Entry 6ZJO (X-ray diffraction, 2.01 A resolution); this record covers chains A and B.

Chain A (and B):
Protein: Small ribosomal subunit biogenesis GTPase RsgA
Organism: Staphylococcus aureus subsp. aureus
Notes: EC 3.6.1.-; chain B of this document is another copy of the same molecule, construct and numbering; everything in this record applies to it too
Reference sequence: A0A4V5LHH4 (A0A4V5LHH4_STAAU); residues 1-291 here = UniProt positions 1-291
Amino-acid sequence (311 residues; each row starts with the number of its first residue; numbers below 1 keep their minus sign (Met-19 is residue -19)):
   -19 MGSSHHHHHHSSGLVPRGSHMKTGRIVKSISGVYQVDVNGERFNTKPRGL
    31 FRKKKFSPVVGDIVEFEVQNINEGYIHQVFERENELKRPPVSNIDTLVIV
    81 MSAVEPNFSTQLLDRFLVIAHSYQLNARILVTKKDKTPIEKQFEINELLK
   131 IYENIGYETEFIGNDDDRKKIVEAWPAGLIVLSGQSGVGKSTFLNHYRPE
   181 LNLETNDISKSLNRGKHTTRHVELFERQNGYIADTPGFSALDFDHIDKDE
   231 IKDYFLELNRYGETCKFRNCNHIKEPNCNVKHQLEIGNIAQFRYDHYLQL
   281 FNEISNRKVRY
Unresolved in the structure: -19 to 0, 180-200, 287-291 (chain B: -19 to -4, 179-200, 287-291)
Differences from the reference sequence: initiating methionine (-19); expression tag (-18 to 0)
Metal / ion sites: Zn2+: Cys245, Cys250, His252, Cys258
What the authors report for this chain:
  - conformationally variable residues (order/disorder transition): Pro179 to Arg200

Interface between chain A and chain B:
Residue-residue contacts (17; chain A residue first):
  Arg5(A) - Glu120(B)  salt bridge
  Ile43(A) - Glu120(B)
  Ile43(A) - Phe123(B)  hydrophobic
  Phe60(A) - Phe123(B)  hydrophobic
  Phe60(A) - Glu127(B)
  Glu61(A) - Phe123(B)
  Glu63(A) - Lys114(B)  salt bridge
  Glu63(A) - Ile119(B)
  Glu63(A) - Gln122(B)
  Asn64(A) - Ile119(B)
  Asn73(A) - Ile119(B)
  Ile74(A) - Ile119(B)
  Asp75(A) - Pro118(B)
  Asp75(A) - Ile119(B)  hydrogen bond (side chain-backbone)
  Asn106(A) - Asp115(B)  hydrogen bond (side chain-backbone)
  Ala157(A) - Pro118(B)  hydrophobic
  Tyr211(A) - Glu120(B)
Other interface residues (no listed pair), chain A (13 interface residues in all): Gln58
Other interface residues (no listed pair), chain B (9 interface residues in all): Thr117

Overview:
The interface between chain A and chain B involves 13 residues on one side and 9 on the other, with 2 hydrogen
bonds and 2 salt bridges. Among the polar pairs are Arg5(A)-Glu120(B), Glu63(A)-Lys114(B) and
Asp75(A)-Ile119(B). Cys245(A), Cys250(A), His252(A) and Cys258(A) form the Zn2+ site. From the paper:
conformational variability at Pro179(A).
Chain A and chain B are both Small ribosomal subunit biogenesis GTPase RsgA (Staphylococcus aureus subsp.
aureus); the structure, Crystal Structure of Staphylococcus aureus RsgA, was determined by X-ray diffraction,
deposited together with 6ZHL and 6ZHM.
